Entry 7OSG (electron microscopy, 3.30 A resolution); this record covers chains B and C of the 6 polymer chains in the assembly.

Chain B (and C):
Protein: Probable ABC transporter ATP-binding protein NosF
Organism: Pseudomonas stutzeri ATCC 14405
Notes: chain C of this document is another copy of the same molecule, construct and numbering; everything in this record applies to it too
Reference sequence: P19844 (NOSF_PSEST); numbering as in UniProt (aligned over 1-308)
Sequence (308 residues; each row starts with the number of its first residue):
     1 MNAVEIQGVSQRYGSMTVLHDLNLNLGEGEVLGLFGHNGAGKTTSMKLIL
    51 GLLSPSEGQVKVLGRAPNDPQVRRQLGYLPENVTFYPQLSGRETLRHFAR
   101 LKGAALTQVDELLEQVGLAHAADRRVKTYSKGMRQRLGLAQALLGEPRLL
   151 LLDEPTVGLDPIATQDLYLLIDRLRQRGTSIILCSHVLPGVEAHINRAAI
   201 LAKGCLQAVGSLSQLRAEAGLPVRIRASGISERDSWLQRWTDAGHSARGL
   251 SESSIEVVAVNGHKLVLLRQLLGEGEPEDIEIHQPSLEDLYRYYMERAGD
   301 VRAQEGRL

Interface between chain B and chain C:
Contacting residue pairs (72):
  H37(B) - D160(C)  salt bridge
  H37(B) - I162(C)
  E114(B) - R307(C)  salt bridge
  Q115(B) - G306(C)
  Q115(B) - R307(C)
  Q115(B) - L308(C)  hydrogen bond (backbone-backbone)
  V116(B) - L308(C)
  L159(B) - H186(C)
  D160(B) - H37(C)  salt bridge
  D160(B) - H186(C)  salt bridge
  P161(B) - H186(C)
  P161(B) - L188(C)  hydrophobic
  P161(B) - E288(C)
  P161(B) - Y291(C)  hydrophobic
  I162(B) - H37(C)
  I162(B) - M295(C)  hydrophobic
  I162(B) - D300(C)
  I162(B) - L308(C)  hydrophobic
  Q165(B) - E288(C)
  Q165(B) - R292(C)  hydrogen bond
  D166(B) - R292(C)  salt bridge
  D166(B) - A303(C)
  D166(B) - L308(C)
  L170(B) - G306(C)
  R173(B) - E305(C)  salt bridge
  R173(B) - G306(C)
  H186(B) - L159(C)
  H186(B) - D160(C)
  H186(B) - P161(C)
  V187(B) - V187(C)  hydrophobic
  L188(B) - P161(C)  hydrophobic
  P189(B) - P189(C)
  P189(B) - G190(C)
  G190(B) - P189(C)
  K264(B) - E278(C)  hydrogen bond (side chain-backbone)
  K264(B) - D279(C)
  L265(B) - E276(C)
  L265(B) - P277(C)
  L265(B) - E278(C)
  L268(B) - L272(C)
  L268(B) - I280(C)  hydrophobic
  R269(B) - L272(C)  hydrogen bond (side chain-backbone)
  R269(B) - G275(C)
  R269(B) - E276(C)
  R269(B) - P277(C)
  L272(B) - L265(C)  hydrophobic
  L272(B) - L268(C)  hydrophobic
  L272(B) - R269(C)
  L272(B) - L272(C)  hydrophobic
  P277(B) - K264(C)
  P277(B) - L265(C)
  P277(B) - L268(C)  hydrophobic
  E278(B) - K264(C)  hydrogen bond (backbone-side chain)
  E278(B) - L265(C)  hydrogen bond (side chain-backbone)
  I282(B) - I280(C)
  I282(B) - I282(C)
  Q284(B) - D279(C)
  Q284(B) - I280(C)
  Q284(B) - E281(C)
  E288(B) - P161(C)
  E288(B) - Q165(C)
  Y291(B) - P161(C)  hydrophobic
  R292(B) - I162(C)
  R292(B) - Q165(C)
  A303(B) - D166(C)
  E305(B) - R173(C)  salt bridge
  G306(B) - R173(C)  hydrogen bond (backbone-side chain)
  R307(B) - E114(C)  hydrogen bond (side chain-backbone)
  R307(B) - Q115(C)
  R307(B) - L170(C)
  L308(B) - R136(C)
  L308(B) - D166(C)
Interface residues without a listed pair, chain B (43 interface residues in all): G117, A163, L169, R224, G275, D279, I280, E281, M295
Interface residues without a listed pair, chain C (49 interface residues in all): V116, G117, A163, L167, L169, A193, R216, Q284, R302

Overview:
Chain B and chain C form an interface of 43 and 49 residues respectively; the contacts include 8 hydrogen
bonds and 7 salt bridges. Among the polar pairs are H37(B)-D160(C), E114(B)-R307(C) and D160(B)-H186(C).
Chain B and chain C are both Probable ABC transporter ATP-binding protein NosF (Pseudomonas stutzeri ATCC
14405); the structure, ABC Transporter complex NosDFYL, consensus refinement, was determined by electron
microscopy, deposited together with 7O0Y, 7O0Z, 7O10, 7O11, 7O12, 7O13 and 10 further entries.
